7EV6 - chains A and S; structure by X-ray diffraction, 2.10 A resolution.

[Chain A]
Name: Endopeptidase La
Source organism: Meiothermus taiwanensis
Notes: EC 3.4.21.53
UniProt: C9DRU9 (C9DRU9_9DEIN); residue numbers follow UniProt; this construct covers 1-719
Sequence (732 residues; numbered 1 to 732; the number before each row is that of its first residue):
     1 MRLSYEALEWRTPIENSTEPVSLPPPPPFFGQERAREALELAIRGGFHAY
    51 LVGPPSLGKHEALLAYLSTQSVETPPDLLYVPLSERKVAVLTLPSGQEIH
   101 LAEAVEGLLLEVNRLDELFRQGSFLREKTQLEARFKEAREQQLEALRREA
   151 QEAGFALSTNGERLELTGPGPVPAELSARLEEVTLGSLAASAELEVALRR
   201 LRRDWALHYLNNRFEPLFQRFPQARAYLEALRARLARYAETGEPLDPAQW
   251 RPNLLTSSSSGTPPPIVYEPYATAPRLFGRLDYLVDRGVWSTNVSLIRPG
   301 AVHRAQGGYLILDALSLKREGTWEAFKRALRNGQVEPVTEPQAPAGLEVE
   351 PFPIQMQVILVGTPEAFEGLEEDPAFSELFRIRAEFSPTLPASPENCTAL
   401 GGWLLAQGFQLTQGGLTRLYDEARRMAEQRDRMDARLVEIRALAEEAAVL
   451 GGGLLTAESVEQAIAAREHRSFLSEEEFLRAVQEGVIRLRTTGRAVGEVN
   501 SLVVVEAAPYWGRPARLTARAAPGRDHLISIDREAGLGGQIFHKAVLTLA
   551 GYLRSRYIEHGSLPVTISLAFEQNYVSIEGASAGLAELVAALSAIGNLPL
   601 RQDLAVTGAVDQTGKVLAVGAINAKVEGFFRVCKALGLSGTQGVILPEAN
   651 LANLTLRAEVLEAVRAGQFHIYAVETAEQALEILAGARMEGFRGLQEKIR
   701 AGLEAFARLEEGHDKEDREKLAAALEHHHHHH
Unresolved in the structure: 109-217, 233-235, 246-247, 286-289, 713-732
Sequence notes: engineered mutation Ala581 (Asp in C9DRU9); expression tag (720-732)
What the authors report for this chain:
  - binding site for F-b20-Q peptide {ortho-aminobenzoic acid (Abz)- QLRSLNGEWRFAWFPAPEAV[Tyr(3-NO2)]A} (chain S): Lys625
  - catalytic residues: Ser582 (proposed by the authors, not directly observed)

[Chain S]
Name: F-b20-Q peptide {ortho-aminobenzoic acid (Abz)- QLRSLNGEWRFAWFPAPEAV[Tyr(3-NO2)]A}
Sequence (5 residues; each row starts with the number of its first residue):
    16 EAVXA
Modified positions: NIY (meta-nitro-tyrosine) at position 19

[Interface between chain A and chain S]
Residue-residue contacts - 28 pairs, chain A then chain S:
  Val503(A) with Val18(S), hydrophobic; NIY_19(S)
  Val504(A) with Val18(S); NIY_19(S), hydrogen bond (backbone-backbone)
  Val505(A) with Ala17(S)
  Glu506(A) with Ala17(S), hydrogen bond (backbone-backbone); NIY_19(S)
  Arg513(A) with Glu16(S), salt bridge
  Tyr575(A) with Glu16(S); Val18(S), hydrophobic
  Val576(A) with Glu16(S), hydrogen bond (backbone-backbone)
  Ser577(A) with Glu16(S); Ala17(S); Val18(S), hydrogen bond (backbone-backbone)
  Ile578(A) with Val18(S)
  Glu579(A) with Val18(S), hydrogen bond (backbone-backbone); NIY_19(S); Ala20(S), hydrogen bond (backbone-backbone)
  Gly580(A) with NIY_19(S); Ala20(S)
  Ala581(A) with Ala20(S), hydrogen bond (backbone-backbone)
  Ser582(A) with NIY_19(S); Ala20(S), hydrogen bond (side chain-backbone)
  Ala583(A) with Ala20(S)
  Gly620(A) with NIY_19(S)
  Ala621(A) with NIY_19(S)
  Lys625(A) with NIY_19(S); Ala20(S), hydrogen bond (side chain-backbone)
Other interface residues (no listed pair), chain A (19 interface residues in all): Leu502, Val619

[Overview]
19 residues of chain A face 5 of chain S across their interface, with 9 hydrogen bonds and 1 salt bridge.
Among the polar pairs are Arg513(A)-Glu16(S), Ser582(A)-Ala20(S) and Lys625(A)-Ala20(S). The paper reports the
catalytic residue Ser582(A); a binding site for F-b20-Q peptide {ortho-aminobenzoic acid (Abz)-
QLRSLNGEWRFAWFPAPEAV[Tyr(3-NO2)]A} (chain S) at Lys625(A).
Here chain A is Endopeptidase La (Meiothermus taiwanensis) and chain S is F-b20-Q peptide {ortho-aminobenzoic
acid (Abz)- QLRSLNGEWRFAWFPAPEAV[Tyr(3-NO2)]A}. Entry 7EV6 (Crystal structure of the Lon-like protease MtaLonC
with D581A mutation in complex with F-b20-Q) was determined by X-ray diffraction (same publication as 7EV4,
7FID, 7FIE and 7FIZ).
